PDB entry 8YY9 | electron microscopy, 2.70 A resolution | chains M and C of the 39 polymer chains in the assembly

[Chain M]
Molecule: Reaction center protein M chain
Source organism: Dinoroseobacter shibae DFL 12
Reference sequence: A8LQ17 (A8LQ17_DINSH); residues 1-330 here = UniProt positions 1-330
Sequence (330 residues; row label = number of the first residue in the row):
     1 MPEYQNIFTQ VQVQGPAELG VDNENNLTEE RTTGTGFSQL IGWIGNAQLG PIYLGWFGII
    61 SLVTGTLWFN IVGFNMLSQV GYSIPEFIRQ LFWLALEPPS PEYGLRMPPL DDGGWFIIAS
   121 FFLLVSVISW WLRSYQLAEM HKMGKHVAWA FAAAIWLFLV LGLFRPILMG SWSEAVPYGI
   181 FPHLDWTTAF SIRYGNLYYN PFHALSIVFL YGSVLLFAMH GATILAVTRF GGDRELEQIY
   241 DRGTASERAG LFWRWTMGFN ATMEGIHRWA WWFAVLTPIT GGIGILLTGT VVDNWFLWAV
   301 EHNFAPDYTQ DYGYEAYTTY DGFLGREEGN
Unresolved in the structure: 1, 327-330
Metal / ion sites: Fe ion: His-220, Glu-235 (shared with 2 residues of chain L)
Small-molecule neighbours:
  - Spheroidenone (A1EFU; (4E,16E,26E)-2-methoxy-2,6,10,14,19,23,27,31-octamethyl-dotriaconta-4,6,8,10,12,14,16,18,20,22,26,30-dodecaen-3-one): Trp-68, Phe-69, Asn-70, Val-72, Gly-73, Phe-74, Met-76, Phe-87, Leu-91, Ile-117, Ser-120, Phe-121, Leu-123, Leu-124, Phe-158, Leu-159, Leu-161, Gly-162, Leu-163, Trp-172, Val-176, Pro-177, Tyr-178, Gly-179, Ile-180, His-183
  - bacteriochlorophyll a (BCL), molecule 1: Trp-68, Phe-69, Leu-91, Phe-92, Phe-158, Leu-161, Val-176, Ile-180, His-183, Leu-184, Trp-186, Thr-187
  - bacteriochlorophyll a (BCL), molecule 2: Thr-187, Tyr-198, Ala-204, Ile-207, Val-208, Tyr-211, Gly-212, Leu-215
  - bacteriochlorophyll a / bacteriopheophytin a: Ser-61, Leu-62, Gly-65, Thr-66, Phe-69, Asn-70, Leu-123, Ser-126, Val-127, Trp-130, Val-147, Ala-150, Phe-151, Ala-154, Ile-155, Leu-157, Phe-158, Leu-161, Trp-186, Thr-187, Thr-188, Phe-190, Ser-191, Asn-196, Leu-197, Tyr-198, Phe-202, His-203, Ser-206, Ile-207, Leu-210, Tyr-211, Ala-274, Val-275, Thr-277, Pro-278, Thr-280, Gly-281, Gly-282, Ile-285
  - bacteriopheophytin a (BPH): Tyr-211, Val-214, Leu-215, Ala-218, Met-219, Trp-253, Thr-256, Met-257
  - cardiolipin / MW9: Pro-201, Ala-204, Leu-205, Val-208, Arg-254, Met-257, Gly-258, Phe-259, Trp-269, Phe-273, Trp-298, His-302, Phe-304
  - MW9 ((21R,24R,27S)-24,27,28-trihydroxy-18,24-dioxo-19,23,25-trioxa-24lambda~5~-phosphaoctacosan-21-yl (9Z)-octadec-9-enoate), molecule 1: Asn-26, Glu-30, Trp-56, Phe-57, Ile-60, Val-125, Ile-128, Ser-129, Trp-131, Leu-132, Tyr-135, Gln-136, Glu-139, Met-140, Trp-149
  - MW9, molecule 2: Ser-83, Ile-84, Pro-85
  - MW9, molecule 3: Gly-144, Lys-145, His-146, Trp-149, Ala-152, Ala-153, Trp-156, Arg-268, Trp-271, Trp-272, Ile-279, Ile-283
  - ubiquinone-10 (U10): Gly-212, Leu-215, Leu-216, Met-219, His-220, Thr-223, Ile-224, Ser-246, Ala-249, Gly-250, Trp-253, Thr-256, Met-257, Phe-259, Asn-260, Ala-261, Thr-262, Met-263, Ile-266, Trp-269, Phe-273
What the authors report for this chain:
  - binding site for bacteriochlorophyll a: His-203

[Chain C]
Molecule: Photosynthetic reaction center cytochrome c subunit
Source organism: Dinoroseobacter shibae DFL 12
Reference sequence: A8LQ18 (A8LQ18_DINSH); residues 1-360 here = UniProt positions 1-360
Sequence (360 residues; numbered 1 to 360; the number before each row is that of its first residue):
     1 MLPKWFDEWN SKNPTDIYKP AIVVGVAGGA VFAAALLVSW GQPLATDSMQ TGPRGTGMSV
    61 PEFVSDLDTP DPTIEVFLAS TSDPVIPEEG AQTAGEAYEN VDPVLADLTV ENYDRLLAAM
   121 RSWTGIPDLL EDPDHYQSKV AINMIQMNQT INEEWAGHVY ANAEVGVTCF TCHRGQAVPS
   181 EVWYRIDPVT ENTSGWASVQ NRATSLSQFT SLPSDALYQY LLNYEQIAVH DLESRVETLP
   241 GDPTWQNTER TYSLMNYFSN SLGRNCVFCH NSRAFYDPAQ HTPQWATAML GISMVQELNN
   301 EWIVPIGEAH LPPERLGPVY NDVPKLACKT CHKGYQQPLQ GLNVVADWPE LATTEGPFYD
Unresolved in the structure: 1-8
Metal / ion sites: heme c Fe site 1: His-158, His-332; heme c Fe site 2 near His-173 (its only coordinating residue here); heme c Fe site 3 near His-270 (its only coordinating residue here)
Small-molecule neighbours:
  - heme c (HEC), molecule 1: Met-120, Thr-124, Leu-129, Tyr-136, Gln-137, Val-140, Ala-141, Met-144, Ile-145, Asn-148, Ile-151, Val-167, Thr-168, Cys-169, Cys-172, His-173, Ala-177, Val-178, Pro-179, Val-182, Ile-303, Leu-311, Arg-315, Pro-324, Leu-326, Thr-330, Leu-351
  - heme c (HEC), molecule 2: His-158, Val-159, Tyr-160, Ala-161, Asn-162, Ala-163, Val-165, Gly-166, Val-167, Phe-258, Leu-262, Phe-268, Gln-284, Thr-287, Ala-288, Gly-291, Ile-292, Met-294, Val-295, Leu-326, Ala-327, Cys-328, Cys-331, His-332, Gln-336, Gln-337, Pro-338
  - heme c (HEC), molecule 3: Ile-227, Ala-228, Val-229, His-230, Thr-251, Tyr-252, Met-255, Phe-258, Ser-259, Asn-265, Cys-266, Cys-269, His-270, Phe-275, Tyr-276, Gln-284, Trp-285, Ala-288, Met-289, Ile-292

[Interface between chain M and chain C]
Pairs across the interface - 127 pairs, chain M then chain C:
  Ser-78(M) with Glu-191(C); Asn-192(C)
  Gln-79(M) with Thr-190(C), hydrogen bond; Glu-191(C), hydrogen bond (backbone-backbone); Thr-193(C)
  Gly-81(M) with Glu-191(C)
  Glu-86(M) with Arg-202(C), salt bridge
  Gln-90(M) with Arg-202(C); Ala-203(C), hydrogen bond (side chain-backbone)
  Trp-93(M) with Asn-201(C); Arg-202(C); Ala-203(C); Phe-209(C), hydrogen bond (side chain-backbone); Thr-210(C); Ser-211(C)
  Leu-94(M) with Asn-201(C)
  Ala-95(M) with Asn-201(C)
  Glu-97(M) with Ala-197(C); Gln-200(C), hydrogen bond; Asn-201(C), hydrogen bond; Trp-245(C)
  Ser-100(M) with Gly-195(C); Trp-196(C), hydrogen bond (side chain-backbone)
  Pro-101(M) with Trp-196(C); Thr-244(C); Gln-246(C)
  Asp-111(M) with Asn-192(C); Thr-193(C); Ser-194(C), hydrogen bond
  Asp-112(M) with Ser-194(C); Gly-195(C)
  Met-169(M) with Thr-238(C)
  Ser-173(M) with Trp-245(C), hydrogen bond (backbone-side chain); Gln-246(C), hydrogen bond (backbone-side chain)
  Glu-174(M) with Thr-244(C); Trp-245(C)
  Ala-175(M) with Trp-245(C)
  Pro-177(M) with Trp-245(C)
  Phe-181(M) with Ser-211(C)
  Pro-182(M) with Asn-201(C); Ser-211(C)
  Asp-185(M) with Ser-211(C), hydrogen bond; Leu-212(C); Glu-249(C)
  Trp-186(M) with Trp-245(C)
  Thr-188(M) with Tyr-252(C)
  Ala-189(M) with Trp-245(C); Thr-248(C)
  Ile-192(M) with His-230(C), hydrogen bond (backbone-side chain); Thr-248(C); Phe-275(C), hydrophobic
  Arg-193(M) with Val-229(C), hydrogen bond (side chain-backbone); Asp-231(C), salt bridge; Pro-243(C), hydrogen bond (side chain-backbone); Thr-244(C); Thr-248(C)
  Gly-195(M) with His-230(C)
  Asn-196(M) with Arg-273(C)
  Tyr-199(M) with Arg-273(C)
  Gly-289(M) with Thr-238(C), hydrogen bond (backbone-side chain)
  Val-291(M) with Arg-235(C)
  Val-292(M) with Ser-234(C)
  Asp-293(M) with Asp-231(C); Ser-234(C), hydrogen bond (backbone-backbone); Val-236(C), hydrogen bond (side chain-backbone); Thr-238(C), hydrogen bond
  Asn-294(M) with His-230(C); Asp-231(C), hydrogen bond (side chain-backbone); Glu-233(C); Ser-234(C), hydrogen bond (backbone-backbone); Tyr-276(C)
  Phe-296(M) with Arg-273(C); Ala-274(C), hydrophobic; Tyr-276(C); Gln-280(C)
  Leu-297(M) with Asp-231(C); Leu-232(C); Glu-233(C); Ser-234(C); Tyr-276(C)
  Trp-298(M) with Ser-234(C); Arg-235(C)
  Glu-301(M) with Ser-234(C), hydrogen bond; Arg-235(C), salt bridge
  Pro-306(M) with Arg-273(C), hydrogen bond (backbone-side chain)
  Tyr-308(M) with Pro-53(C), hydrophobic; Thr-56(C); Arg-273(C)
  Gln-310(M) with Pro-53(C); Arg-54(C)
  Asp-311(M) with Gly-52(C); Pro-53(C)
  Tyr-312(M) with Thr-51(C); Pro-53(C); Met-58(C), hydrophobic; Asn-271(C), hydrogen bond; Ala-279(C); Gln-280(C); His-281(C); Thr-282(C), hydrogen bond (backbone-side chain)
  Gly-313(M) with Thr-282(C); Pro-283(C)
  Tyr-314(M) with Met-49(C), hydrophobic; Gln-50(C); Thr-51(C); Phe-268(C), hydrophobic; Gln-284(C); Gln-336(C), hydrogen bond
  Glu-315(M) with Asn-162(C); Gln-284(C), hydrogen bond
  Tyr-317(M) with Gln-50(C); Gly-52(C), hydrogen bond (side chain-backbone); Pro-53(C)
  Thr-318(M) with Met-49(C)
  Tyr-320(M) with Arg-264(C); Gln-336(C); Gln-337(C); Gln-340(C)
  Phe-323(M) with Asp-47(C); Ser-48(C); Met-49(C), hydrophobic; Val-60(C); Glu-62(C); Leu-67(C)
  Leu-324(M) with Leu-67(C); Gln-340(C)
  Arg-326(M) with Gln-340(C), hydrogen bond (side chain-backbone)
Interface residues without a listed pair, chain M (60 interface residues in all): Asn-75, Val-80, Arg-89, Pro-98, Pro-99, His-302, Ala-305, Asp-307
Interface residues without a listed pair, chain C (66 interface residues in all): Asp-68, Ser-272, Asp-277, Gly-341

[Overview]
60 residues of chain M and 66 residues of chain C are in contact, with 28 hydrogen bonds and 3 salt bridges.
Polar contacts include Glu-86(M)/Arg-202(C), Arg-193(M)/Asp-231(C) and Glu-301(M)/Arg-235(C). The paper
reports a binding site for bacteriochlorophyll a at His-203(M).
Chain M is Reaction center protein M chain and chain C is Photosynthetic reaction center cytochrome c subunit,
both from Dinoroseobacter shibae DFL 12; the structure, Cryo-EM structure of a tri-heme cytochrome-associated
RC-LH1 complex from a marine photoheterotrophic bacterium, purified with magnesium-free ..., was determined by
electron microscopy (same publication as 8YZ2 and 9KM0).
